8DGZ - chains A and B of the 4 polymer chains in the assembly; structure by X-ray diffraction, 2.80 A resolution.

Chain A (and B):
Protein: Caspase-7
From: Homo sapiens
Notes: EC 3.4.22.60; chain B of this document is another copy of the same molecule, construct and numbering; everything in this record applies to it too
UniProt: P55210 (CASP7_HUMAN); numbering as in UniProt (aligned over 2-303)
Chain sequence (305 residues; numbered -1 to 303; the number before each row is that of its first residue; numbers below 1 keep their minus sign (Met-1 is residue -1)):
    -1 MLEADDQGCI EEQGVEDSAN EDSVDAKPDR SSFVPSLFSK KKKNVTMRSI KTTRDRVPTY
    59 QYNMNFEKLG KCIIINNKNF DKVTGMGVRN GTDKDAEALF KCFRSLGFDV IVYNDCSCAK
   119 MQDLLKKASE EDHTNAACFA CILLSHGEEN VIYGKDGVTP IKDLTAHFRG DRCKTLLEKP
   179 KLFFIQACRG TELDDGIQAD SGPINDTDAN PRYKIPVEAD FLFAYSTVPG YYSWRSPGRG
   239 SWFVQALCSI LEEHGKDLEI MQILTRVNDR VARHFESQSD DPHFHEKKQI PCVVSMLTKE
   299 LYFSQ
Not modelled in the structure: -1 to 56, 152, 187-211, 228-230, 236, 275-285, 303 (chain B: -1 to 51, 187-192, 196-212, 274-279)
Sequence notes: initiating methionine (-1); expression tag (0-1)
Curated features (UniProtKB/Swiss-Prot):
  - region: Lys38 to Lys41 (Exosite), Lys76 to Arg87 (Loop L1), Arg187 to Gln196 (Loop L2), Val226 to Gly238 (Loop L3), Glu274 to Ile288 (Loop L4)
  - active site: His144, Cys186
  - site: Phe36, Ser37 (Cleavage), Met45, Arg46 (Cleavage), Ser47, Ile48 (Cleavage), Arg187 (Involved in allosteric regulation), Tyr223 (Involved in allosteric regulation)
  - modified residue: Ala2 (N-acetylalanine), Ser30 (Phosphoserine), Ser37 (Phosphoserine), Thr173 (Phosphothreonine), Arg233 (Microbial infection: ADP-riboxanated arginine), Ser239 (Phosphoserine)
  - mutagenesis: Asp23 (D23A: Abolished cleavage at the N-terminus, leading to impaired activation and thiol protease activity. In P7-D2A mutant ...), Ser30 (S30A: Abolished phosphorylation by PAK2; when associated with A-173 and A-239; S30E: Mimics phosphorylation; does not affect thiol protease activity), Lys38 to Lys41 (Decreased ability to cleave PARP1 and PTGES3; Decreased ability to cleave PARP1), Lys39 to Lys40 (Does not affect ability to cleave PARP1; Decreased ability to cleave PARP1. Decreased RNA-binding), Lys39 (K39E: Decreased ability to cleave PARP1), Thr173 (T173A: Abolished phosphorylation by PAK2; when associated with A-30 and A-239), Cys186 (C186A: Abolished thiol protease activity), Arg187 (R187K: Does not significantly affect thiol protease catalytic efficiency; R187M/A/G: Reduced thiol protease catalytic efficiency; R187W/N: Strongly reduced thiol protease catalytic efficiency), Asp192 (D192A: Strongly reduced thiol protease activity), Ile195 to Asp206 (In mutant II; prevents cleavage of loop L2 region; retains significant thiol protease activity), Ile195 to Gly200 (In mutant III; prevents cleavage of loop L2 region; abolished thiol protease activity), Asp198 to Asp204 (In mutant IV; prevents cleavage of loop L2 region; retains significant thiol protease activity), 10 further mutagenesis entries in UniProt
Reported in the primary citation:
  - catalytic residues: Cys186 (citing earlier work)
  - catalytic residues: His144 (from molecular simulation)
  - binding site for the ligand 8YJ: Thr163, Arg167
  - catalytic residues: Gly145
  - conformationally variable residues (side-chain flip): Gln184
  - contacts within the chain: Arg87-Gln184 (hydrogen bond)

Interface between chain A and chain B:
Contacting residue pairs (43):
  Tyr58(A) - Arg264(B)
  Lys212(A) - Ile195(B)
  Lys212(A) - Lys286(B)  hydrogen bond (backbone-side chain)
  Ile213(A) - Gly194(B)
  Ile213(A) - Ile195(B)  hydrogen bond (backbone-backbone)
  Pro214(A) - Gln287(B)
  Glu216(A) - Tyr229(B)
  Ala217(A) - Ile288(B)  hydrophobic
  Met259(A) - Met259(B)  hydrophobic
  Gln260(A) - Arg52(B)
  Gln260(A) - Glu298(B)  hydrogen bond
  Thr263(A) - Leu295(B)
  Thr263(A) - Thr296(B)
  Thr263(A) - Lys297(B)
  Arg264(A) - Tyr58(B)
  Asn266(A) - Ser293(B)
  Asn266(A) - Met294(B)
  Asn266(A) - Leu295(B)  hydrogen bond (side chain-backbone)
  Asp267(A) - Thr296(B)
  Asp267(A) - Lys297(B)  salt bridge
  Ala270(A) - Pro214(B)  hydrophobic
  Ile288(A) - Glu216(B)
  Pro289(A) - Met294(B)
  Cys290(A) - Val292(B)  hydrophobic
  Val291(A) - Val291(B)
  Val291(A) - Val292(B)
  Val291(A) - Ser293(B)  hydrogen bond (backbone-backbone)
  Val292(A) - Cys290(B)  hydrophobic
  Val292(A) - Val291(B)
  Ser293(A) - Asn266(B)
  Ser293(A) - Cys290(B)
  Ser293(A) - Val291(B)  hydrogen bond (backbone-backbone)
  Met294(A) - Asn266(B)
  Met294(A) - Pro289(B)
  Leu295(A) - Thr263(B)
  Leu295(A) - Asn266(B)  hydrogen bond (backbone-side chain)
  Thr296(A) - Thr263(B)
  Thr296(A) - Asp267(B)
  Lys297(A) - Thr263(B)
  Lys297(A) - Asp267(B)  salt bridge
  Glu298(A) - Arg52(B)  salt bridge
  Glu298(A) - Gln260(B)  hydrogen bond
  Tyr300(A) - Arg52(B)
Also at the interface, not in a pair above, chain A (28 interface residues in all): Glu257, Lys286, Gln287
Also at the interface, not in a pair above, chain B (29 interface residues in all): Val55, Ala217, Ala270

Summary:
Chain A and chain B form an interface of 28 and 29 residues respectively, with 8 hydrogen bonds and 3 salt
bridges. Polar contacts include Asp267(A)-Lys297(B), Glu298(A)-Arg52(B) and Lys212(A)-Lys286(B). The paper
reports catalytic residues Cys186(A), His144(A) and Gly145(A); a binding site for the ligand 8YJ at Thr163(A)
and Arg167(A).
Both chains are Caspase-7 (Homo sapiens). Entry 8DGZ (Caspase-7 bound to substrate mimic and allosteric
inhibitor) was determined by X-ray diffraction, deposited together with 8DJ3.
